7D44 - chains G and K of the 12 polymer chains in the assembly; structure by electron microscopy, 4.00 A resolution.

[Chain G]
Molecule: Translation initiation factor eIF-2B subunit delta
Organism: Homo sapiens
UniProtKB: Q9UI10 (EI2BD_HUMAN); residue numbers follow UniProt; this construct covers 1-523
Amino-acid sequence (523 residues; numbered 1 to 523; the number before each row is that of its first residue):
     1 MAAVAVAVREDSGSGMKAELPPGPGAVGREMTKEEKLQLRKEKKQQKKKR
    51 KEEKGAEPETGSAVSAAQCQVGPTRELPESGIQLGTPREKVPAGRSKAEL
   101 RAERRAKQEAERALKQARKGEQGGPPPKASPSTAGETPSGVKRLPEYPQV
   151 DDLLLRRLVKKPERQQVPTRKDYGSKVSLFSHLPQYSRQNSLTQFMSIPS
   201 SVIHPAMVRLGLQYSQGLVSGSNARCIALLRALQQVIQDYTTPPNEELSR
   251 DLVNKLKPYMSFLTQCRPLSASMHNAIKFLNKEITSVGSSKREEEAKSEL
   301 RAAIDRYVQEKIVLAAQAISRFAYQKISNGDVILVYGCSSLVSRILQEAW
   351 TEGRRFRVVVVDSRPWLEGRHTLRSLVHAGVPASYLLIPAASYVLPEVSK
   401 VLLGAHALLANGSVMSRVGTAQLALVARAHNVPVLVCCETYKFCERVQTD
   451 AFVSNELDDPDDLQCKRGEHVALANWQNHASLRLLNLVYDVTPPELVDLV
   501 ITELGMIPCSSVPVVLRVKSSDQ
Unresolved in the structure: 1-165, 519-523
Swiss-Prot annotation at these positions:
  - region: Arg170 to Leu179 (May bind the chemical integrated stress response (ISR) inhibitor ISRIB)
  - modified residue: Ala2 (N-acetylalanine), Ser12 (Phosphoserine), Thr86 (Phosphothreonine), Ser130 (Phosphoserine)
What the authors report for this chain:
  - conformationally variable residues (helix shift): Glu247 to Arg267
  - mutagenesis - E310K, L314Q: decreased catalytic activity on ISRIB
  - mutagenesis - E310K, L314Q: decreased binding to eIF2(alphaP)
  - mutagenesis - E310K, L314Q: decreased binding to Eukaryotic translation initiation factor 2 subunit 1 (chain K)

[Chain K]
Molecule: Eukaryotic translation initiation factor 2 subunit 1
Organism: Homo sapiens
UniProtKB: P05198 (IF2A_HUMAN); residues 0-314 here correspond to UniProt positions 1-315 (UniProt number = residue number + 1)
Amino-acid sequence (315 residues; numbered 0 to 314; the number before each row is that of its first residue; numbering starts at 0):
     0 MPGLSCRFYQHKFPEVEDVVMVNVRSIAEMGAYVSLLEYNNIEGMILLSE
    50 LSRRRIRSINKLIRIGRNECVVVIRVDKEKGYIDLSKRRVSPEEAIKCED
   100 KFTKSKTVYSILRHVAEVLEYTKDEQLESLFQRTAWVFDDKYKRPGYGAY
   150 DAFKHAVSDPSILDSLDLNEDEREVLINNINRRLTPQAVKIRADIEVACY
   200 GYEGIDAVKEALRAGLNCSTENMPIKINLIAPPRYVMTTTTLERTEGLSV
   250 LSQAMAVIKEKIEEKRGVFNVQMEPKVVTDTDETELARQMERLERENAEV
   300 DGDDDAEEMEAKAED
Unresolved in the structure: 0-4, 181-314
Modified positions: Ser51 (phosphoserine; SEP)
Swiss-Prot annotation at these positions:
  - modified residue: Ser48 (Phosphoserine), Ser51 (Phosphoserine), Lys140 (N6-acetyllysine), Ser157 (Phosphoserine), Thr278 (Phosphothreonine), Thr280 (Phosphothreonine)
What the authors report for this chain:
  - post-translational modification sites: Ser51

[Chain G / chain K interface]
Pairs across the interface (6; chain G residue first):
  Glu310(G) with Asn59(K)
  Leu314(G) with Asn59(K); Ile62(K), hydrophobic
  Glu503(G) with Asn59(K)
  Leu504(G) with Ser57(K); Ile58(K)
Other interface residues (no listed pair), chain G (5 interface residues in all): Val518
Other interface residues (no listed pair), chain K (6 interface residues in all): Arg56, Leu61

[Summary]
The interface between chain G and chain K involves 5 residues on one side and 6 on the other. From the paper:
E310K and L314Q of chain G reduce catalytic activity on ISRIB; a modification site at Ser51(K).
Chain G is Translation initiation factor eIF-2B subunit delta and chain K is Eukaryotic translation initiation
factor 2 subunit 1, both from Homo sapiens; the structure, eIF2B-eIF2(aP), aP2 complex, was determined by
electron microscopy (same publication as 7D43, 7D45 and 7D46).
